Entry 6IPQ (X-ray diffraction, 3.10 A resolution); this record covers chain A.

# Chain A
Name: Ferritin heavy chain
Organism: Homo sapiens
Notes: EC 1.16.3.1
UniProt: P02794 (FRIH_HUMAN); aligned to UniProt positions 2-177 over residues 1-176 (the alignment contains insertions or deletions, so no single offset holds)
Amino-acid sequence (176 residues; numbered 1 to 176; the number before each row is that of its first residue):
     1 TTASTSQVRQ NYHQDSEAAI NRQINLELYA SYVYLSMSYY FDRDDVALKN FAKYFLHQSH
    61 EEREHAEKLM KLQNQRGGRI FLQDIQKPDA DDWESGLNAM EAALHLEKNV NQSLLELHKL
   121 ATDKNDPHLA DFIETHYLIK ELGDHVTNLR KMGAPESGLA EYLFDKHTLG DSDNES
Unresolved in the structure: 1-4, 171-176
Differences from the reference sequence: conflict Q86 (Lys87 in P02794); engineered mutation A90 (Cys91 in P02794), A102 (Cys103 in P02794), A130 (Cys131 in P02794)
Metal / ion sites: Mg2+: E27, E62
Curated features (UniProtKB/Swiss-Prot):
  - binding site (Fe cation): E27, E62, H65, E107
  - site: R22 (Essential for association with cargo receptor NCOA4)
  - modified residue: T1 (N-acetylthreonine)

# In short
The Mg2+ site is built by E27 and E62. Curated annotation (UniProt) lists 4 Fe cation-binding residues.
Chain A is Ferritin heavy chain (Homo sapiens); the structure, Non-native ferritin 8-mer
mutant-C90A/C102A/C130A, was determined by X-ray diffraction together with 6J7G, 6IPC, 6IPO and 6IPP from the
same study.
